Entry 4QUA (X-ray diffraction, 1.89 A resolution); this record covers chains A and D.

# Chain A
Name: Caspase-3
Source organism: Homo sapiens
Notes: EC 3.4.22.56
Reference sequence: P42574 (CASP3_HUMAN); numbering as in UniProt (aligned over 1-277)
Amino-acid sequence (278 residues; numbered 1 to 278; the number before each row is that of its first residue):
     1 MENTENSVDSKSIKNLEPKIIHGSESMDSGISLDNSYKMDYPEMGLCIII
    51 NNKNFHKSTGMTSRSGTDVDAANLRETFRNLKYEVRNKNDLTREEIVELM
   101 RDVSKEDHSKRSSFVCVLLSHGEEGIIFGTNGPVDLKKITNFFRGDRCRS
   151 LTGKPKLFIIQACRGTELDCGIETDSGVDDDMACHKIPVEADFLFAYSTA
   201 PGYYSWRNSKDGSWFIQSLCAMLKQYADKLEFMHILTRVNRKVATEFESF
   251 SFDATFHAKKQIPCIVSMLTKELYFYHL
Disordered / not traced: 1-28, 175-184
Construct notes: engineered mutation Phe195 (Tyr in P42574); expression tag (278)
Swiss-Prot annotation at these positions:
  - active site: His121, Cys163
  - modified residue: Met1 (N-acetylmethionine), Lys11 (N6-acetyllysine), Ser26 (Phosphoserine), Cys163 (S-nitrosocysteine), Arg207 (Microbial infection: ADP-riboxanated arginine)
Reported in the primary citation:
  - mutagenesis - F55Y (25-fold), T140M, Y195F (1.4-fold decrease), Y195F/V266H (2600-fold): decreased catalytic activity
  - catalytic residues: His121 (citing earlier work)
  - mutagenesis - V266H: abolished catalytic activity (citing earlier work)

# Chain D
Name: Ace-asp-glu-val-asp-chloromethylketone inhibitor
Amino-acid sequence (6 residues; each row starts with the number of its first residue):
     1 XDEVDX
Modified positions: ACE (acetyl group) at position 1; 0QE (chloromethane) at position 6

# Interface between chain A and chain D
Pairs across the interface (26):
  Arg64(A) - Asp5(D)  salt bridge
  Ser120(A) - Asp5(D)
  His121(A) - Asp5(D)  hydrogen bond (side chain-backbone)
  His121(A) - 0QE_6(D)
  Gly122(A) - 0QE_6(D)
  Gln161(A) - Asp5(D)  hydrogen bond
  Cys163(A) - Asp5(D)  hydrogen bond (side chain-backbone)
  Cys163(A) - 0QE_6(D)
  Tyr204(A) - Val4(D)  hydrophobic
  Ser205(A) - Val4(D)
  Ser205(A) - Asp5(D)  hydrogen bond (backbone-backbone)
  Trp206(A) - Asp2(D)
  Trp206(A) - Glu3(D)
  Trp206(A) - Val4(D)  hydrophobic
  Arg207(A) - ACE_1(D)
  Arg207(A) - Asp2(D)
  Arg207(A) - Glu3(D)  salt bridge
  Arg207(A) - Val4(D)  hydrogen bond (side chain-backbone)
  Arg207(A) - Asp5(D)  salt bridge
  Asn208(A) - ACE_1(D)
  Asn208(A) - Asp2(D)  hydrogen bond
  Ser209(A) - ACE_1(D)  hydrogen bond (backbone-backbone)
  Trp214(A) - Asp2(D)
  Glu248(A) - Asp2(D)
  Ser249(A) - Asp2(D)
  Phe250(A) - Asp2(D)  hydrogen bond (backbone-side chain)
Also at the interface, not in a pair above, chain A (20 interface residues in all): Ser63, Ser65, Ala162, Phe256

# In short
The interface between chain A and chain D involves 20 residues on one side and 6 on the other, with 8 hydrogen
bonds and 3 salt bridges. Polar pairs include Arg64(A)-Asp5(D), Arg207(A)-Glu3(D) and Arg207(A)-Asp5(D). From
the paper: the catalytic residue His121(A); F55Y, T140M and Y195F of chain A, among others, reduce catalytic
activity; 5 substitutions were tested in all.
Chain A is Caspase-3 (Homo sapiens) and chain D is Ace-asp-glu-val-asp-chloromethylketone inhibitor; the
structure, Caspase-3 Y195F, was determined by X-ray diffraction together with 4QTX, 4QTY, 4QU0, 4QU5, 4QU8,
4QU9 and 8 further entries from the same study.
